5KUJ - chain A; structure by X-ray diffraction, 1.60 A resolution.

Chain A:
Name: Calcium uniporter protein, mitochondrial
Source organism: Homo sapiens
UniProt: Q8NE86 (MCU_HUMAN); residues 72-189 here = UniProt positions 72-189
Sequence (124 residues; numbered 66 to 189; the number before each row is that of its first residue):
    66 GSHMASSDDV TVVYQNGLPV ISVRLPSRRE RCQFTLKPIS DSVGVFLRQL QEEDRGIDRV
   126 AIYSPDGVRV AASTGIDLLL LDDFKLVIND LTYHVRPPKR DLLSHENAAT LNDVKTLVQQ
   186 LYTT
Unresolved in the structure: 66-72, 168-189
Sequence notes: expression tag (66-71)
Ion coordination: Mg2+ near Asp-147 (its only coordinating residue here)
Swiss-Prot annotation at these positions:
  - modified residue: Ser-92 (Phosphoserine), Cys-97 (S-glutathionyl cysteine)
  - mutagenesis: Ser-92 (S92A: Decreased MCU current; when associated with A-57; S92A: Impairs calcium uptake, but has no effect on oligomerization and interaction with MICU1 and MICU2), Cys-97 (C97A: Abolished glutathionylation in response to reactive oxygen species), Asp-123 (D123R: No effect on calcium uptake in presence of high concentrations of calcium. Abolished dimerization of MCU), Lys-180 (K180A: No effect on calcium uptake, oligomerization and interaction with MICU1 and MICU2)
What the authors report for this chain:
  - contacts within the chain: Arg-93/Glu-95 (salt bridge)
  - post-translational modification sites: Ser-92 (citing earlier work)
  - Mg2+ coordination: Asp-147
  - Mg2+ coordination through a water molecule: Asp-123
  - mutagenesis - D131R, D147R: decreased stability

Summary:
From UniProt: 4 mutagenesis sites. From the paper: D131R and D147R reduce stability; Mg2+ coordination by
Asp-147.
Chain A is Calcium uniporter protein, mitochondrial (Homo sapiens); the structure, Human mitochondrial calcium
uniporter (residues 72-189) crystal structure with magnesium, was determined by X-ray diffraction together
with 5KUE, 5KUG and 5KUI from the same study.
